1ZBH - chains A and D of the 6 polymer chains in the assembly; structure by X-ray diffraction, 3.00 A resolution.

== Chain A (and D) ==
Protein: 3'-5' exonuclease ERI1
Source organism: Homo sapiens
Notes: EC 3.1.-.-; fragment: 3'hExo; chain D of this document is another copy of the same molecule, construct and numbering; everything in this record applies to it too
Reference sequence: Q8IV48 (THEX1_HUMAN); residues 51-349 here correspond to UniProt positions 50-348 (UniProt number = residue number - 1)
Sequence (299 residues; row label = number of the first residue in the row):
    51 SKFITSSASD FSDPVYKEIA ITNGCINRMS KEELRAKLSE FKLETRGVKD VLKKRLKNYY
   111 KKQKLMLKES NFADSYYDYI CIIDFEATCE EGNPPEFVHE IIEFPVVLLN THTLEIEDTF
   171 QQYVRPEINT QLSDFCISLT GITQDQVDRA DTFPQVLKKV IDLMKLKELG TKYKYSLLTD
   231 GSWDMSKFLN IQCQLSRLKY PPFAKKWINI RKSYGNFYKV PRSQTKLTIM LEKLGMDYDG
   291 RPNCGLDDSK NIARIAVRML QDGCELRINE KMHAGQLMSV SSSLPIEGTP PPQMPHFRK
Unresolved in the structure: 51-59, 349
Construct notes: engineered mutation Leu-213 (Trp212 in Q8IV48), Asn-293 (His292 in Q8IV48)
Ion coordination: Mg2+ site 1: Asp-134 (together with adenosine monophosphate); Mg2+ site 2: Asp-134, Glu-136, Asp-298 (together with adenosine monophosphate)
Residues lining bound ligands: adenosine monophosphate: Asp-134, Phe-135, Glu-136, Ala-137, Thr-138, Cys-139, Glu-140, Asn-143, His-149, Phe-185, Leu-189, Thr-190, Asp-230, Trp-233, Asp-234, Phe-238, Asn-293, Asp-298

== Interface between chain A and chain D ==
Residue-residue contacts (35):
  Glu-94(A) / Arg-308(D)
  Arg-96(A) / Leu-284(D)
  Arg-96(A) / Gly-285(D)
  Gly-97(A) / Lys-283(D)
  Gly-97(A) / Leu-284(D)
  Gly-97(A) / Gly-285(D)
  Val-98(A) / Lys-283(D)  hydrogen bond (backbone-backbone)
  Asp-100(A) / Tyr-268(D)
  Asp-100(A) / Val-270(D)
  Val-101(A) / Tyr-268(D)  hydrophobic
  Val-101(A) / Lys-283(D)
  Val-101(A) / Leu-284(D)  hydrophobic
  Lys-104(A) / Phe-267(D)
  Arg-105(A) / Arg-308(D)
  Arg-105(A) / Asp-312(D)  salt bridge
  Asn-108(A) / Phe-267(D)
  Asn-108(A) / Asp-312(D)  hydrogen bond (side chain-backbone)
  Asn-108(A) / Gly-313(D)  hydrogen bond (side chain-backbone)
  Lys-112(A) / Gly-313(D)
  Met-116(A) / Phe-122(D)  hydrophobic
  Phe-267(A) / Lys-104(D)
  Tyr-268(A) / Asp-100(D)
  Tyr-268(A) / Val-101(D)  hydrophobic
  Lys-269(A) / Asp-100(D)
  Lys-283(A) / Gly-97(D)
  Lys-283(A) / Val-98(D)  hydrogen bond (backbone-backbone)
  Lys-283(A) / Val-101(D)
  Leu-284(A) / Val-101(D)  hydrophobic
  Gly-285(A) / Arg-96(D)  hydrogen bond (backbone-side chain)
  Arg-308(A) / Glu-94(D)
  Arg-308(A) / Arg-105(D)
  Asp-312(A) / Arg-105(D)  salt bridge
  Asp-312(A) / Asn-108(D)
  Gly-313(A) / Asn-108(D)
  Gly-313(A) / Lys-112(D)
Also at the interface, not in a pair above, chain D (23 interface residues in all): Tyr-264, Lys-269, Glu-282

== Summary ==
The interface between chain A and chain D involves 20 residues on one side and 23 on the other, with 5
hydrogen bonds and 2 salt bridges. Polar contacts include Arg-105(A)/Asp-312(D), Asn-108(A)/Asp-312(D) and
Asn-108(A)/Gly-313(D). Chain A binds adenosine monophosphate.
Both chains are 3'-5' exonuclease ERI1 (Homo sapiens). Entry 1ZBH (3'-end specific recognition of histone mRNA
stem-loop by 3'-exonuclease) was determined by X-ray diffraction.
